Entry 7YET (electron microscopy, 3.30 A resolution); this record covers chains B and C of the 5 polymer chains in the assembly.

[Chain B (and C)]
Name: Polymerase cofactor VP35
Organism: Ebola virus
Notes: chain C of this document is another copy of the same molecule, construct and numbering; everything in this record applies to it too
UniProtKB: A0A1C4HDK9 (A0A1C4HDK9_9MONO); numbering as in UniProt (aligned over 1-340)
Sequence (340 residues; each row starts with the number of its first residue):
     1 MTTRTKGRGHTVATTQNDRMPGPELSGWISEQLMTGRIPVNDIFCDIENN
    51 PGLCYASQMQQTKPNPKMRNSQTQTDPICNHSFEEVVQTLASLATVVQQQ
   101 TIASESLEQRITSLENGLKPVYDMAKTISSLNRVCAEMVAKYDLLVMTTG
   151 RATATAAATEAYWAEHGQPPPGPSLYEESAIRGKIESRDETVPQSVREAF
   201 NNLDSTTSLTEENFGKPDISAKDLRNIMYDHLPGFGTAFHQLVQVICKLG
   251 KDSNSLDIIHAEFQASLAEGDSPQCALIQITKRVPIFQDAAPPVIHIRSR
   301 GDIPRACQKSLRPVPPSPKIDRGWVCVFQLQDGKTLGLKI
Unresolved in the structure: 1-80 (chain C: 1-80, 180-340)

[How chain B and chain C interact]
Pairs across the interface (49; chain B residue first):
  Leu-93(B) with Leu-93(C), hydrophobic
  Val-96(B) with Leu-93(C), hydrophobic
  Gln-99(B) with Gln-100(C)
  Gln-100(B) with Val-96(C); Gln-100(C)
  Leu-107(B) with Ala-103(C); Leu-107(C), hydrophobic
  Arg-110(B) with Leu-107(C)
  Leu-114(B) with Leu-114(C), hydrophobic
  Gly-117(B) with Leu-118(C)
  Leu-118(B) with Leu-118(C), hydrophobic
  Val-121(B) with Leu-118(C), hydrophobic
  Thr-127(B) with Ile-128(C)
  Ile-128(B) with Ile-128(C), hydrophobic
  Ser-130(B) with Asn-132(C), hydrogen bond
  Leu-131(B) with Ile-128(C), hydrophobic; Asn-132(C), hydrogen bond (backbone-side chain)
  Val-134(B) with Asn-132(C); Cys-135(C), hydrogen bond (backbone-side chain); Ala-136(C)
  Cys-135(B) with Cys-135(C), hydrophobic
  Glu-137(B) with Val-139(C)
  Met-138(B) with Cys-135(C), hydrophobic
  Lys-141(B) with Val-139(C); Tyr-142(C)
  Tyr-142(B) with Met-138(C); Tyr-142(C), hydrophobic
  Leu-145(B) with Tyr-142(C), hydrophobic; Leu-145(C), hydrophobic
  Thr-149(B) with Met-147(C)
  Gly-150(B) with Thr-153(C)
  Arg-151(B) with Glu-160(C), salt bridge
  Pro-169(B) with Arg-151(C), hydrogen bond (backbone-side chain)
  Pro-171(B) with Ala-152(C), hydrophobic
  Gly-172(B) with Ala-152(C)
  Pro-173(B) with Met-147(C), hydrophobic; Thr-148(C); Thr-153(C)
  Ser-174(B) with Met-147(C); Thr-148(C), hydrogen bond (backbone-backbone)
  Leu-175(B) with Val-146(C); Met-147(C), hydrophobic
  Tyr-176(B) with Leu-145(C); Val-146(C), hydrogen bond (backbone-backbone); Thr-148(C)
  Glu-177(B) with Leu-144(C)
  Glu-178(B) with Leu-144(C); Val-146(C)
  Leu-203(B) with Val-146(C), hydrophobic
Also at the interface, not in a pair above, chain B (41 interface residues in all): Ser-106, Ser-113, Met-124, Thr-148, Ala-152, Tyr-162, Pro-170
Also at the interface, not in a pair above, chain C (30 interface residues in all): Val-121, Leu-131, Lys-141, Thr-149, Gly-150, Ala-156, Ser-179

[In short]
Chain B and chain C form an interface of 41 and 30 residues respectively, with 6 hydrogen bonds and 1 salt
bridge. Polar contacts include Arg-151(B)/Glu-160(C), Ser-130(B)/Asn-132(C) and Leu-131(B)/Asn-132(C).
Chain B and chain C are both Polymerase cofactor VP35 (Ebola virus); the structure, The structure of EBOV
L-VP35 in complex with suramin, was determined by electron microscopy together with 7YER and 7YES from the
same study.
